Entry 5U6R (electron microscopy, 5.70 A resolution (low resolution: residue-level contacts below are approximate; hydrogen-bond / salt-bridge calls are withheld)); this record covers chains A and C of the 4 polymer chains in the assembly.

# Chain A (and C)
Molecule: CTP synthase
Organism: Escherichia coli
Notes: EC 6.3.4.2; chain C of this document is another copy of the same molecule, construct and numbering; everything in this record applies to it too
UniProtKB: B7MLA1 (PYRG_ECO45); residue numbers follow UniProt; this construct covers 1-545
Chain sequence (545 residues; numbered 1 to 545; the number before each row is that of its first residue):
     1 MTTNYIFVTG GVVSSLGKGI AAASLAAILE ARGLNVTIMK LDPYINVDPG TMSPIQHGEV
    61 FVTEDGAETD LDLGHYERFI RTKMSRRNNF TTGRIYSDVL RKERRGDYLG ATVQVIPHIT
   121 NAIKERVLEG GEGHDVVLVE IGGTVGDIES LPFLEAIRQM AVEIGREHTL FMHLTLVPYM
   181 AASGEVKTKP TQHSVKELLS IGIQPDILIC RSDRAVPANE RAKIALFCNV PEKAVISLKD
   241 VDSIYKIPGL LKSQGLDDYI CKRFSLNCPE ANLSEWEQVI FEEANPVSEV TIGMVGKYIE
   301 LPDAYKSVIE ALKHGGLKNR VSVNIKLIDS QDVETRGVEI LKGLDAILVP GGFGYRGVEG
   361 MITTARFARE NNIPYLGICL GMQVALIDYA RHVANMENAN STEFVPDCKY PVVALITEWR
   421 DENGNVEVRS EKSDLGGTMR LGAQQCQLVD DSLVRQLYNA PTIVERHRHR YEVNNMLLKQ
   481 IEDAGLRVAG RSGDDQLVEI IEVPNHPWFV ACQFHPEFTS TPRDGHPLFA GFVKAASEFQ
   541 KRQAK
Unresolved in the structure: 428-437, 545
Disulfide bonds: C261-C268
Small-molecule neighbours:
  - ADP (adenosine-5'-diphosphate): S15, L16, G17, K18, G19, I20, D72, E140, R211, L238, K239, D240, V241, I247
  - CTP (cytidine-5'-triphosphate), molecule 1: S14, D147, I148, E149
  - CTP, molecule 2: K187, T188, K189, Q192, K196, K223, F227
Swiss-Prot annotation at these positions:
  - active site: C379 (Nucleophile), H515, E517
  - binding site (CTP): S14, D147 to E149, K187 to Q192, K223
  - binding site (UTP): S14, K187 to Q192, K223
  - binding site (ATP): S15 to I20, D72, K239 to V241
  - binding site (Mg(2+)): D72, E140
  - binding site (L-glutamine): G352, L380 to Q383, E403, R470
Reported in the primary citation:
  - mutagenesis - F281C/T335C: decreased catalytic activity

# Interface between chain A and chain C
Residue-residue contacts - 19 pairs, chain A then chain C:
  V12(A) with K189(C); P190(C)
  V13(A) with K187(C); P190(C)
  S14(A) with K187(C)
  S15(A) with S183(C); K187(C)
  V145(A) with H193(C)
  D147(A) with K189(C)
  L176(A) with M180(C)
  M180(A) with L176(C)
  K187(A) with V13(C); S14(C); S15(C)
  K189(A) with V12(C); D147(C)
  P190(A) with V12(C); V13(C)
  H193(A) with V145(C)
Also at the interface, not in a pair above, chain A (19 interface residues in all): L16, T144, G146, A182, S183, K196, D240
Also at the interface, not in a pair above, chain C (19 interface residues in all): L16, T144, G146, A182, K196, D240

# Overview
The chain A/chain C interface involves 19 residues from each chain. Ligands of chain A: CTP and ADP. UniProt
lists 3 active-site residues, 11 CTP-binding residues, 8 UTP-binding residues and 10 ATP-binding residues on
chain A. From the paper: F281C/T335C of chain A reduce catalytic activity.
Both chains are CTP synthase (Escherichia coli). Entry 5U6R (E. coli CTP synthase CC mutant filament
(product-bound)) was determined by electron microscopy, deposited together with 5TKV, 5U03, 5U05 and 5U3C.
